PDB entry 1I08 | X-ray diffraction, 2.20 A resolution | chains A and B

== Chain A (and B) ==
Molecule: Manganese superoxide dismutase
Organism: Escherichia coli
Notes: EC 1.15.1.1; chain B of this document is another copy of the same molecule, construct and numbering; everything in this record applies to it too
UniProtKB: P00448 (SODM_ECOLI); residues 1-205 here = UniProt positions 1-205
Amino-acid sequence (205 residues; each row starts with the number of its first residue):
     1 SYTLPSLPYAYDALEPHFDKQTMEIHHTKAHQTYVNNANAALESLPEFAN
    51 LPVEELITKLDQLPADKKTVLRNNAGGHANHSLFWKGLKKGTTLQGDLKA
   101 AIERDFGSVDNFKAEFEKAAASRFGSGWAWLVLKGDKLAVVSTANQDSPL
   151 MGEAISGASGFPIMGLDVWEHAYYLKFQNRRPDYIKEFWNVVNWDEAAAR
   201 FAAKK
Differences from the reference sequence: engineered mutation Ala30 (His in P00448)
UniProt features mapped onto this chain:
  - binding site (Mn(2+)): His27
Bound ions: Mn2+: His26, His81, Asp167, His171

== How chain A and chain B interact ==
Contacting residue pairs - 30 pairs, chain A then chain B:
  Ile25(A) with Tyr174(B); Gln178(B)
  Lys29(A) with Asn179(B)
  Tyr34(A) with Phe124(B), hydrophobic
  Asn73(A) with Phe124(B)
  Phe124(A) with Tyr34(B), hydrophobic; Asn73(B); Gln146(B); Trp169(B), hydrophobic
  Gly125(A) with Ser126(B); Asn145(B); Trp169(B)
  Ser126(A) with Gly125(B); Ser126(B), hydrogen bond
  Asn145(A) with Phe124(B); Gly125(B)
  Gln146(A) with Phe124(B)
  Trp169(A) with Gly125(B); Glu170(B)
  Glu170(A) with Trp169(B); Glu170(B), hydrogen bond (backbone-side chain); His171(B), salt bridge
  His171(A) with Glu170(B), salt bridge; Tyr174(B)
  Tyr174(A) with Ile25(B); His171(B); Leu175(B), hydrophobic
  Leu175(A) with Leu175(B), hydrophobic
  Gln178(A) with Ile25(B)
  Asn179(A) with Lys29(B)

== Overview ==
The chain A/chain B interface involves 16 residues from each chain; the contacts include 2 hydrogen bonds and
2 salt bridges. Polar contacts include Glu170(A)-His171(B), Ser126(A)-Ser126(B) and Glu170(A)-Glu170(B).
His26(A), His81(A), Asp167(A) and His171(A) coordinate Mn2+. Curated annotation (UniProt) lists Mn2+-binding
residue His27(A) on chain A.
Both chains are Manganese superoxide dismutase (Escherichia coli). Entry 1I08 (Crystal structure analysis of
the H30A mutant of manganese superoxide dismutase from E. coli) was determined by X-ray diffraction together
with 1I0H from the same study.
